Entry 6CUF (electron microscopy, 4.00 A resolution); this record covers chains q and d of the 24 polymer chains in the assembly.

# Chain q
Molecule: VRC03 heavy chain
Source organism: Homo sapiens
Amino-acid sequence (128 residues; numbered 1 to 111 plus 17 insertion-coded residues; the number before each row is that of its first residue; a row labelled like 76A-76G holds insertion residues (76A, then the next letters in order)):
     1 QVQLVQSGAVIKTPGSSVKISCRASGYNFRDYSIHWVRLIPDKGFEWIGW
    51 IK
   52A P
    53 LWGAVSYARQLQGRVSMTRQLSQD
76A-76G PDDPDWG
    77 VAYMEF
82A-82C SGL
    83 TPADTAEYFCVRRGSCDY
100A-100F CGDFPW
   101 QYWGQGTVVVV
Disulfide bonds: Cys-22/Cys-92, Cys-98/Cys-100A

# Chain d
Molecule: Envelope glycoprotein gp120
Source organism: Human immunodeficiency virus 1
Reference sequence: Q2N0S6 (Q2N0S6_9HIV1); the construct lacks a stretch of the UniProt sequence and is renumbered around it, so the offset changes along the chain: 31-141 = UniProt 30-140; 150-185 = UniProt 141-176; 187-309 = UniProt 186-308; 312-321 = UniProt 309-318; 2 more segments
Amino-acid sequence (473 residues; each row starts with the number of its first residue; note: 12 numbers in that range are skipped by the numbering (no residue carries them; nothing is unmodelled there); a row labelled like 185A-185I holds insertion residues (185A, then the next letters in order)):
    31 AENLWVTVYYGVPVWKDAETTLFCASDAKAYETEKHNVWATHACVPTDPN
    81 PQEIHLENVTEEFNMWKNNMVEQMHTDIISLWDQSLKPCVKLTPLCVTLQ
   131 CTNVTNNITDD
   150 MRGELKNCSFNMTTELRDKKQKVYSLFYRLDVVQIN
185A-185I ENQGNRSNN
   187 SNKEYRLINCNTSAITQACPKVSFEPIPIHYCAPAGFAILKCKDKKFNGT
   237 GPCPSVSTVQCTHGIKPVVSTQLLLNGSLAEEEVMIRSENITNNAKNILV
   287 QFNTPVQINCTRPNNNTRKSIRI
   312 GPGQAFYATG
  321A D
   322 IIGDIRQAHCNVSKATWNETLGKVVKQLRKHFGNNTIIRFANSSGGDLEV
   372 TTHSFNCGGEFFYCNTSGLFNSTWISN
   400 TSVQGSNSTGSNDSITLPCRIKQIINMWQRIGQAMYAPPIQGVIRCVSNI
   450 TGLILTRDGGSTNSTTETFRPGGGDMRDNWRSELYKYKVVKIEPLGVAPT
   500 RCKRRV
Not modelled in the structure: 185A-185I, 400-410
Disulfide bonds: Cys-119/Cys-205, Cys-126/Cys-196, Cys-131/Cys-157, Cys-218/Cys-247, Cys-228/Cys-239, Cys-296/Cys-331, Cys-378/Cys-445, Cys-385/Cys-418
Covalent attachments: N-acetylglucosamine (NAG) linked to Asn-133, Asn-156, Asn-160, Asn-197, Asn-234, Asn-262, Asn-301, Asn-355, Asn-363, Asn-386, Asn-392, Asn-448; glycan linked to Asn-137, Asn-276, Asn-332
Sequence notes: conflict Asn-332 (Thr330 in Q2N0S6), Cys-501 (Ala498 in Q2N0S6)
What the authors report for this chain:
  - mutagenesis - S241N: decreased binding to vFP16.02
  - mutagenesis - S241N: decreased binding to vFP20.01
  - post-translational modification sites: Asn-88, Asn-295, Asn-448 (citing earlier work)

# Interface between chain q and chain d
Contacting residue pairs - 35 pairs, chain q then chain d:
  Arg-30(q) with Gln-428(d); Ile-430(d)
  Trp-47(q) with Gly-458(d)
  Trp-50(q) with Ala-281(d)
  Leu-53(q) with Gln-428(d)
  Trp-54(q) with Gly-367(d); Asp-368(d), hydrogen bond (backbone-backbone); Glu-370(d); Asn-425(d); Gln-428(d); Gly-473(d), hydrogen bond (side chain-backbone)
  Gly-55(q) with Gly-366(d); Gly-367(d)
  Val-57(q) with Ser-365(d); Gly-366(d)
  Tyr-59(q) with Gly-458(d)
  Ala-60(q) with Gly-458(d)
  Arg-61(q) with Gly-458(d), hydrogen bond (backbone-backbone); Gly-459(d); Ser-463(d); Thr-465(d), hydrogen bond (side chain-backbone); Glu-466(d); Thr-467(d)
  Gln-62(q) with Ser-460(d), hydrogen bond; Thr-461(d), hydrogen bond
  Gln-64(q) with Asp-457(d); Arg-469(d), hydrogen bond
  Leu-73(q) with Gln-428(d)
  Gln-75(q) with Thr-198(d); Gln-428(d); Ile-430(d)
  Asp-100C(q) with Asn-279(d); Lys-282(d), salt bridge
  Phe-100D(q) with Asn-279(d); Asn-280(d)
Also at the interface, not in a pair above, chain q (19 interface residues in all): Ala-56, Ser-58, Asp-76
Also at the interface, not in a pair above, chain d (27 interface residues in all): Val-371, Trp-427, Arg-429

# Overview
19 residues of chain q face 27 of chain d across their interface; the contacts include 7 hydrogen bonds and 1
salt bridge. Polar pairs include Asp-100C(q)/Lys-282(d), Trp-54(q)/Gly-473(d) and Arg-61(q)/Thr-465(d). The
paper reports that S241N of chain d reduces binding to vFP16.02; modification sites Asn-88(d), Asn-295(d) and
Asn-448(d).
Chain q is VRC03 heavy chain (Homo sapiens) and chain d is Envelope glycoprotein gp120 (Human immunodeficiency
virus 1); the structure, Cryo-EM structure at 4.2 A resolution of vaccine-elicited antibody vFP1.01 in complex
with HIV-1 Env BG505 ..., was determined by electron microscopy (same publication as 6CUE).
